Entry 9ITQ (electron microscopy, 3.98 A resolution); this record covers chains J and Z of the 16 polymer chains in the assembly.

== Chain J ==
Molecule: ATP synthase subunit c
From: Chloroflexus aurantiacus J-10-fl
UniProtKB: A9WGS9 (ATPL_CHLAA); numbering as in UniProt (aligned over 1-76)
Sequence (76 residues; each row starts with the number of its first residue):
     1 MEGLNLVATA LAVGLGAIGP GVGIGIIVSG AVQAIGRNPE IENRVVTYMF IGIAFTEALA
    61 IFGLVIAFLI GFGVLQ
Unresolved in the structure: 1, 73-76
UniProt features mapped onto this chain:
  - site: E57 (Reversibly protonated during proton transport)

== Chain Z ==
Molecule: ATP synthase subunit a
From: Chloroflexus aurantiacus J-10-fl
UniProtKB: A9WGT0 (A9WGT0_CHLAA); numbering as in UniProt (aligned over 1-312)
Sequence (312 residues; numbered 1 to 312; the number before each row is that of its first residue):
     1 MSTRTRNILI IVGALIISIA SRFFLYTGPP HVEVAAEVIF DGIPGFPITN SFVVAIIIDI
    61 FVIALAVAAT RNLQMVPRGL QNVMEFILES LYNLFRNINA KYVATAFPLV ATIFLFVLFG
   121 NWFGLLPGVG SIGVCHEKKE EHAVVDERLA LAAPAAPLSS VAAAEGEEIH DTCAAQGKKL
   181 VPLFRAPAAD LNFTFAIAVI SFVFIEYWGF RALGPGYLKK FFNTNGIMSF VGIIEFISEL
   241 VKPFALAFRL FGNIFAGEVL LVVMAFLVPL LLPLPFYGFE VFVGFIQALI FALLTYAFLN
   301 IAVTGHDEEH AH
Unresolved in the structure: 1-17, 137-169, 305-312

== Interface between chain J and chain Z ==
Pairs across the interface (16):
  N43(J) with N97(Z), hydrogen bond
  F50(J) with I290(Z), hydrophobic; L293(Z), hydrophobic
  I51(J) with A297(Z), hydrophobic
  A54(J) with R249(Z), hydrogen bond (backbone-side chain); L294(Z), hydrophobic
  E57(J) with R249(Z); Q287(Z), hydrogen bond
  A58(J) with A245(Z), hydrophobic; R249(Z)
  I61(J) with F248(Z); R249(Z)
  F62(J) with V241(Z)
  V65(J) with F248(Z), hydrophobic
  F68(J) with F255(Z), hydrophobic
  F72(J) with A35(Z), hydrophobic
Interface residues without a listed pair, chain J (14 interface residues in all): R44, T47, F55
Interface residues without a listed pair, chain Z (16 interface residues in all): I98, K242, F244, F298

== Summary ==
14 residues of chain J face 16 of chain Z across their interface, with 3 hydrogen bonds. Polar contacts
include N43(J)-N97(Z), A54(J)-R249(Z) and E57(J)-Q287(Z).
Chain J is ATP synthase subunit c and chain Z is ATP synthase subunit a, both from Chloroflexus aurantiacus
J-10-fl; the structure, Chloroflexus aurantiacus ATP synthase, state 3, focused refinement of FO, was
determined by electron microscopy together with 9ITJ, 9ITK, 9ITL, 9ITM, 9ITN, 9ITO and 11 further entries from
the same study.
